Entry 7OI0 (electron microscopy, 2.76 A resolution); this record covers chains O and A of the 11 polymer chains in the assembly.

Chain O:
Molecule: 30S ribosomal protein S15
From: Escherichia coli BW25113
Reference sequence: A0A4S5B232 (A0A4S5B232_ECOLI); residues 0-88 here correspond to UniProt positions 1-89 (UniProt number = residue number + 1)
Amino-acid sequence (89 residues; numbered 0 to 88; the number before each row is that of its first residue; numbering starts at 0):
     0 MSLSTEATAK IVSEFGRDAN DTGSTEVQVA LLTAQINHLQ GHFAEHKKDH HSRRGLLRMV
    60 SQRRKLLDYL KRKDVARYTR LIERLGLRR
Disordered / not traced: 0
Construct notes: conflict Arg-79 (Gln80 in A0A4S5B232)

Chain A:
Molecule: 16S rRNA
From: Escherichia coli BW25113
Sequence (1542 nucleotides; each row starts with the number of its first residue):
     1 AAAUUGAAGA GUUUGAUCAU GGCUCAGAUU GAACGCUGGC GGCAGGCCUA ACACAUGCAA
    61 GUCGAACGGU AACAGGAAGA AGCUUGCUUC UUUGCUGACG AGUGGCGGAC GGGUGAGUAA
   121 UGUCUGGGAA ACUGCCUGAU GGAGGGGGAU AACUACUGGA AACGGUAGCU AAUACCGCAU
   181 AACGUCGCAA GACCAAAGAG GGGGACCUUC GGGCCUCUUG CCAUCGGAUG UGCCCAGAUG
   241 GGAUUAGCUA GUAGGUGGGG UAACGGCUCA CCUAGGCGAC GAUCCCUAGC UGGUCUGAGA
   301 GGAUGACCAG CCACACUGGA ACUGAGACAC GGUCCAGACU CCUACGGGAG GCAGCAGUGG
   361 GGAAUAUUGC ACAAUGGGCG CAAGCCUGAU GCAGCCAUGC CGCGUGUAUG AAGAAGGCCU
   421 UCGGGUUGUA AAGUACUUUC AGCGGGGAGG AAGGGAGUAA AGUUAAUACC UUUGCUCAUU
   481 GACGUUACCC GCAGAAGAAG CACCGGCUAA CUCCGUGCCA GCAGCCGCGG UAAUACGGAG
   541 GGUGCAAGCG UUAAUCGGAA UUACUGGGCG UAAAGCGCAC GCAGGCGGUU UGUUAAGUCA
   601 GAUGUGAAAU CCCCGGGCUC AACCUGGGAA CUGCAUCUGA UACUGGCAAG CUUGAGUCUC
   661 GUAGAGGGGG GUAGAAUUCC AGGUGUAGCG GUGAAAUGCG UAGAGAUCUG GAGGAAUACC
   721 GGUGGCGAAG GCGGCCCCCU GGACGAAGAC UGACGCUCAG GUGCGAAAGC GUGGGGAGCA
   781 AACAGGAUUA GAUACCCUGG UAGUCCACGC CGUAAACGAU GUCGACUUGG AGGUUGUGCC
   841 CUUGAGGCGU GGCUUCCGGA GCUAACGCGU UAAGUCGACC GCCUGGGGAG UACGGCCGCA
   901 AGGUUAAAAC UCAAAUGAAU UGACGGGGGC CCGCACAAGC GGUGGAGCAU GUGGUUUAAU
   961 UCGAUGCAAC GCGAAGAACC UUACCUGGUC UUGACAUCCA CGGAAGUUUU CAGAGAUGAG
  1021 AAUGUGCCUU CGGGAACCGU GAGACAGGUG CUGCAUGGCU GUCGUCAGCU CGUGUUGUGA
  1081 AAUGUUGGGU UAAGUCCCGC AACGAGCGCA ACCCUUAUCC UUUGUUGCCA GCGGUCCGGC
  1141 CGGGAACUCA AAGGAGACUG CCAGUGAUAA ACUGGAGGAA GGUGGGGAUG ACGUCAAGUC
  1201 AUCAUGGCCC UUACGACCAG GGCUACACAC GUGCUACAAU GGCGCAUACA AAGAGAAGCG
  1261 ACCUCGCGAG AGCAAGCGGA CCUCAUAAAG UGCGUCGUAG UCCGGAUUGG AGUCUGCAAC
  1321 UCGACUCCAU GAAGUCGGAA UCGCUAGUAA UCGUGGAUCA GAAUGCCACG GUGAAUACGU
  1381 UCCCGGGCCU UGUACACACC GCCCGUCACA CCAUGGGAGU GGGUUGCAAA AGAAGUAGGU
  1441 AGCUUAACCU UCGGGAGGGC GCUUACCACU UUGUGAUUCA UGACUGGGGU GAAGUCGUAA
  1501 CAAGGUAACC GUAGGGGAAC CUGCGGUUGG AUCACCUCCU UA
Disordered / not traced: 1-6, 930-1387, 1398-1500, 1531-1542

How chain O and chain A interact:
Residue-residue contacts - 61 pairs, chain O then chain A:
  Ser-1(O) with U740(A), hydrogen bond to the phosphate; G741(A), phosphate contact
  Thr-4(O) with U659(A), hydrogen bond to the phosphate; C660(A), hydrogen bond to the phosphate
  Thr-7(O) with C658(A), phosphate contact; U659(A), hydrogen bond to the phosphate
  Arg-16(O) with U751(A), sugar contact; G752(A), salt bridge to the phosphate
  Asn-19(O) with A749(A), hydrogen bond to the sugar; C750(A), sugar contact
  Asp-20(O) with C750(A), sugar contact
  Thr-21(O) with U657(A), hydrogen bond to the base; C658(A), hydrogen bond to the sugar; A749(A), base contact
  Gly-22(O) with G656(A), base contact; U657(A), hydrogen bond to the base; C750(A), base contact; U751(A), hydrogen bond to the sugar
  Ser-23(O) with C750(A), sugar contact; U751(A), sugar contact
  Thr-24(O) with U751(A), hydrogen bond to the sugar
  Gln-27(O) with G656(A), hydrogen bond to the sugar; U657(A), sugar contact
  Leu-30(O) with U657(A), sugar contact; C658(A), phosphate contact
  Gln-34(O) with C658(A), phosphate contact
  His-37(O) with U740(A), salt bridge to the phosphate
  His-41(O) with C739(A), hydrogen bond to the sugar
  His-45(O) with G668(A), hydrogen bond to the base; C739(A), base contact
  Lys-47(O) with A807(A), phosphate contact; C808(A), salt bridge to the phosphate
  Asp-48(O) with G667(A), hydrogen bond to the base; G668(A), sugar contact
  His-49(O) with G667(A), sugar contact; C764(A), sugar contact
  His-50(O) with G666(A), sugar contact; G667(A), hydrogen bond to the sugar; A729(A), base contact; G730(A), hydrogen bond to the base; G741(A), sugar contact
  Ser-51(O) with U740(A), sugar contact
  Arg-53(O) with A579(A), hydrogen bond to the sugar; C580(A), salt bridge to the phosphate; A728(A), base contact
  Gly-54(O) with G741(A), phosphate contact
  Arg-57(O) with G742(A), phosphate contact; A743(A), salt bridge to the phosphate
  Met-58(O) with G742(A), phosphate contact
  Ser-60(O) with C580(A), sugar contact; G581(A), sugar contact
  Gln-61(O) with G656(A), hydrogen bond to the phosphate; U657(A), phosphate contact
  Arg-63(O) with G581(A), phosphate contact; C582(A), salt bridge to the phosphate
  Lys-64(O) with G581(A), salt bridge to the phosphate; C754(A), sugar contact
  Tyr-68(O) with G752(A), sugar contact; C754(A), sugar contact
  Arg-71(O) with C754(A), salt bridge to the phosphate
  Lys-72(O) with A753(A), salt bridge to the phosphate
Also at the interface, not in a pair above, chain O (35 interface residues in all): Val-26, Leu-65, Arg-76
Also at the interface, not in a pair above, chain A (32 interface residues in all): G669, G755, G765

In short:
The interface between chain O and chain A involves 35 residues on one side and 32 on the other; the contacts
include 18 hydrogen bonds and 9 salt bridges. Polar pairs include Thr-21(O)/U657(A), Gly-22(O)/U657(A) and
His-45(O)/G668(A).
Here chain O is 30S ribosomal protein S15 and chain A is 16S rRNA, both from Escherichia coli BW25113. Entry
7OI0 (E.coli delta rbfA pre-30S ribosomal subunit class D) was determined by electron microscopy together with
7OE0 and 7OE1 from the same study.
